Entry 3EHT (X-ray diffraction, 3.40 A resolution); this record covers chains A and B.

== Chain A ==
Molecule: Fusion protein of CRFR1 extracellular domain and mbp
From: Escherichia coli
UniProt: chimeric construct of P0AEX9, P34998: residues -349 to 17 from P0AEX9 (MALE_ECOLI) positions 26-392 (UniProt number = residue number + 375); residues 24-119 from P34998 positions 24-119 (same numbers)
Chain sequence (476 residues; row label = number of the first residue in the row; numbers below 1 keep their minus sign (Met-350 is residue -350)):
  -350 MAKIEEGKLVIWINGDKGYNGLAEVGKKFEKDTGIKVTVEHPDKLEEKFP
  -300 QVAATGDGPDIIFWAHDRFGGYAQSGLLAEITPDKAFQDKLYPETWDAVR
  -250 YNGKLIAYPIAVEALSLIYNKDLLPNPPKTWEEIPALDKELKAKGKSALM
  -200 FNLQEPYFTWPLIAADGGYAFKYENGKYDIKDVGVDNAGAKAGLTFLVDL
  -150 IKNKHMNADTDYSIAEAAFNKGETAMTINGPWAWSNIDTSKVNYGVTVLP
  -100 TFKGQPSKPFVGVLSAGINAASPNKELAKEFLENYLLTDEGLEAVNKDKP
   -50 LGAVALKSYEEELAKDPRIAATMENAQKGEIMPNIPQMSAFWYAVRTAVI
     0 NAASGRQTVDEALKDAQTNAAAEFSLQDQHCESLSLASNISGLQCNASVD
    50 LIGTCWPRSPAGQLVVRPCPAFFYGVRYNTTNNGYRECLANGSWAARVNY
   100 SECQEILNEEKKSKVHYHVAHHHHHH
Unresolved in the structure: -350 to -349, 104-125
Differences from the reference sequence: initiating methionine (-350); engineered mutation Glu-257 (Phe118 in P0AEX9); linker (18-23); expression tag (120-125)
Cystine bridges: Cys30-Cys54, Cys44-Cys87, Cys68-Cys102
Reported in the primary citation:
  - specificity-determining residues: Gly52 (proposed by the authors, not directly observed)

== Chain B ==
Molecule: Corticoliberin
UniProt: P06850 (CRF_HUMAN); residues 27-41 here correspond to UniProt positions 180-194 (UniProt number = residue number + 153)
Chain sequence (16 residues; numbered 27 to 42; the number before each row is that of its first residue):
    27 LAQQAHSNRKLMEIIX
Unresolved in the structure: 27-30
Differences from the reference sequence: amidation (42)
Modified positions: NH2 (amino group) at position 42
Swiss-Prot annotation at these positions:
  - modified residue: Ile41 (Isoleucine amide)
Reported in the primary citation:
  - mutagenesis - N34A: unchanged binding to Fusion protein of CRFR1 extracellular domain and mbp (chain A)
  - specificity-determining residues: Glu39 (proposed by the authors, not directly observed)

== How chain A and chain B interact ==
Contacting residue pairs - 12 pairs, chain A then chain B:
  Leu50(A) - Leu37(B)
  Leu50(A) - Ile41(B)  hydrophobic
  Ile51(A) - Leu37(B)  hydrophobic
  Ile51(A) - Met38(B)  hydrophobic
  Arg96(A) - Glu39(B)  hydrogen bond (side chain-backbone)
  Arg96(A) - Ile40(B)  hydrogen bond (side chain-backbone)
  Arg96(A) - Ile41(B)
  Val97(A) - Ile41(B)  hydrogen bond (backbone-backbone)
  Val97(A) - NH2_42(B)  hydrogen bond (backbone-backbone)
  Tyr99(A) - Met38(B)
  Cys102(A) - Met38(B)  hydrophobic
  Gln103(A) - Arg35(B)  hydrogen bond (backbone-side chain)
Interface residues without a listed pair, chain A (10 interface residues in all): Pro69, Phe71, Ala95
Interface residues without a listed pair, chain B (9 interface residues in all): Ala31, Asn34
From the paper, about this interface:
  - pairs named by the authors: Val97(A)-Ile41(B) (hydrogen bond)
  - interface residues, chain B: Leu37(B), Met38(B)
  - hot spots on chain B (mutagenesis) - L37A, M38A: decreased binding to Corticoliberin (chain B)

== Summary ==
The interface between chain A and chain B involves 10 residues on one side and 9 on the other, with 5 hydrogen
bonds. Among the polar pairs are Arg96(A)-Glu39(B), Arg96(A)-Ile40(B) and Gln103(A)-Arg35(B). The authors
report a hydrogen bond between Val97(A) and Ile41(B). From the paper: L37A and M38A of chain B reduce binding
to Corticoliberin (chain B); interface residues Leu37(B) and Met38(B).
Here chain A is Fusion protein of CRFR1 extracellular domain and mbp (Escherichia coli) and chain B is
Corticoliberin. Entry 3EHT (Crystal structure of the extracellular domain of human corticotropin releasing
factor receptor type 1 (CRFR1) in ...) was determined by X-ray diffraction together with 3EHS and 3EHU from
the same study.
